PDB entry 4MHJ | X-ray diffraction, 6.98 A resolution (low resolution: residue-level contacts below are approximate; hydrogen-bond / salt-bridge calls are withheld) | chains C and F of the 12 polymer chains in the assembly

# Chain C
Molecule: Hemagglutinin HA1 chain
From: Influenza A virus
Notes: fragment: receptor binding domain
UniProt: Q9Q0U6 (HEMA_I96A0); the construct lacks a stretch of the UniProt sequence, so the offset changes along the chain: 11-55 = UniProt 17-61; 56-83 = UniProt 63-90; 84-96 = UniProt 92-104; 97-125 = UniProt 106-134; 3 more segments
Chain sequence (334 residues; each row starts with the number of its first residue; a row labelled like 125A-125B holds insertion residues (125A, then the next letters in order)):
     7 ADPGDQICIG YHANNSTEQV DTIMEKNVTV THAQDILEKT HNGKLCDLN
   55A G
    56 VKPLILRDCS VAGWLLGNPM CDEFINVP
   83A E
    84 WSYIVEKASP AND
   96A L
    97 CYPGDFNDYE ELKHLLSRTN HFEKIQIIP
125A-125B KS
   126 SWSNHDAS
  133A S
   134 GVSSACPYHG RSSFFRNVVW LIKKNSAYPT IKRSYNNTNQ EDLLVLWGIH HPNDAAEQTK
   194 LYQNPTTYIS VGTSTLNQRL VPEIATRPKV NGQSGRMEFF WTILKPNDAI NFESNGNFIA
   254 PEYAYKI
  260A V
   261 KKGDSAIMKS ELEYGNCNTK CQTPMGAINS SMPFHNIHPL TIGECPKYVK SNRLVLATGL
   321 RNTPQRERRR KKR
Disordered / not traced: 7-8, 12, 57, 325-333
Construct notes: expression tag (7-10)
Curated features (UniProtKB/Swiss-Prot):
  - site: Arg333 (Cleavage)
  - glycosylation (N-linked (GlcNAc...) asparagine): Asn20, Asn21, Asn33, Asn169, Asn289
Disulfides: Cys52-Cys277, Cys64-Cys76, Cys97-Cys139, Cys281-Cys305
Glycans and other covalent adducts: N-acetylglucosamine (NAG) linked to Asn33, Asn169

# Chain F
Molecule: H5M9 antibody, heavy chain (IgG1)
From: Mus musculus
Notes: fragment: Fab; antibody fragment or engineered binder
Chain sequence (222 residues; row label = number of the first residue in the row; note: 15 numbers in that range are skipped by the numbering (no residue carries them; nothing is unmodelled there); a row labelled like 82A-82C holds insertion residues (82A, then the next letters in order)):
     1 EVHLQQSGPE LVKPGASVKM SCKTSGYTFT EYTIHWMKQS HGKSLEWIGG IF
   52A P
    53 NNGDTTYNQK FKVRATLTVG RSSSTAYMDL
82A-82C RSL
    83 TSEDSAVYYC VRNYGSSY
100A-100C GYF
   101 DVWGAGTTVT VSSAKTTPPS VYPLAPGSAA
   133 QTNSMVTLGC LVKGYFPEPV TV
   156 TW
   162 NSGSLSSG
   171 VHTFPAVLQS
   183 DLYTLSSSVT VPSS
   199 TW
   202 PSETVTCNVA HPASSTKVDK KI
   226 VPRDC
Disordered / not traced: 216
Disulfides: Cys22-Cys92, Cys142-Cys208

# How chain C and chain F interact
Residue-residue contacts (17; chain C residue first):
  Asp53(C) with Ser98(F)
  Pro58(C) with Tyr96(F)
  Glu78(C) with Glu31(F); Tyr32(F)
  Pro83(C) with Tyr96(F); Tyr100B(F)
  Tyr274(C) with Glu31(F); Tyr96(F); Gly97(F); Ser98(F)
  Asn276(C) with Glu31(F); Tyr32(F); Thr33(F); Phe52(F); Ser98(F)
  Cys277(C) with Ser98(F)
  Asn278(C) with Tyr100(F)
Also at the interface, not in a pair above, chain C (10 interface residues in all): Gly55A, Gly275

# In short
The interface between chain C and chain F involves 10 residues on one side and 9 on the other.
N-acetylglucosamine is covalently linked to Asn33(C) and Asn169(C).
Chain C is Hemagglutinin HA1 chain (Influenza A virus) and chain F is H5M9 antibody, heavy chain (IgG1) (Mus
musculus); the structure, Crystal structure of Fab H5M9 in complex with influenza virus hemagglutinin from
A/goose/Guangdong/1/96 (H5N1), was determined by X-ray diffraction, deposited together with 4MHH and 4MHI.
